7VAX - chains B and D of the 12 polymer chains in the assembly; structure by electron microscopy, 2.90 A resolution.

# Chain B
Molecule: V-type ATP synthase alpha chain
Organism: Thermus thermophilus HB8
Notes: EC 7.1.2.2
UniProt: Q56403 (VATA_THET8); residues 1-578 here = UniProt positions 1-578
Chain sequence (578 residues; numbered 1 to 578; the number before each row is that of its first residue):
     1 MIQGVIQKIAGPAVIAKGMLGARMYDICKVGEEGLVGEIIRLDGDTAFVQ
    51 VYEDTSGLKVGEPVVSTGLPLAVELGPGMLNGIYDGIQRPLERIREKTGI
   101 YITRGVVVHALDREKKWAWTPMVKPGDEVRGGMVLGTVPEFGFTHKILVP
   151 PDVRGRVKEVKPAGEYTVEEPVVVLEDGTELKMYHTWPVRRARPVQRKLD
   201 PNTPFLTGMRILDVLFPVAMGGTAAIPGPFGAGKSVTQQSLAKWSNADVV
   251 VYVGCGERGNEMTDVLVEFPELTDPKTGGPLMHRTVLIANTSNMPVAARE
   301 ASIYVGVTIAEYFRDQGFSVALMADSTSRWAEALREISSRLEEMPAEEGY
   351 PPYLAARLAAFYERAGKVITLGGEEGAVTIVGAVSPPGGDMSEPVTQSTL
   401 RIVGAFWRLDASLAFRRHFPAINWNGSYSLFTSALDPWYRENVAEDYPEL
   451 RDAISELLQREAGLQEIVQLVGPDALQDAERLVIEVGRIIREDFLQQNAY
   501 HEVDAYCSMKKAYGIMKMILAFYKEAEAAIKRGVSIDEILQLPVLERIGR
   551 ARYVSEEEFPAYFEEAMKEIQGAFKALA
Sequence notes: conflict A232 (Ser in Q56403), S235 (Thr in Q56403)
Residues lining bound ligands: ATP-gamma-S (AGS; phosphothiophosphoric acid-adenylate ester): P229, F230, G231, A232, G233, K234, S235, V236, E257, R258, E261, F419, P420, Q497, N498, A499, Y500

# Chain D
Molecule: V-type ATP synthase beta chain
Organism: Thermus thermophilus HB8
UniProt: Q56404 (VATB_THET8); numbering as in UniProt (aligned over 1-478)
Chain sequence (478 residues; each row starts with the number of its first residue):
     1 MDLLKKEYTGITYISGPLLFVENAKDLAYGAIVDIKDGTGRVRGGQVIEV
    51 SEEYAVIQVFEETTGLDLATTSVSLVEDVARLGVSKEMLGRRFNGIGKPI
   101 DGLPPITPEKRLPITGLPLNPVARRKPEQFIQTGISTIDVMNTLVRGQKL
   151 PIFSGSGLPANEIAAQIARQATVRPDLSGEGEKEEPFAVVFAAMGITQRE
   201 LSYFIQEFERTGALSRSVLFLNKADDPTIERILTPRMALTVAEYLAFEHD
   251 YHVLVILTDMTNYCEALREIGAAREEIPGRRGYPGYMYTDLATIYERAGV
   301 VEGKKGSVTQIPILSMPDDDRTHPIPDLTGYITEGQIQLSRELHRKGIYP
   351 PIDPLPSLSRLMNNGVGKGKTREDHKQVSDQLYSAYANGVDIRKLVAIIG
   401 EDALTENDRRYLQFADAFERFFINQGQQNRSIEESLQIAWALLSMLPQGE
   451 LKRISKDHIGKYYGQKLEEIWGAPQALD
Disordered / not traced: 1-4, 475-478

# Interface between chain B and chain D
Residue-residue contacts (90):
  Q7(B) - S51(D)
  Q7(B) - E52(D)  hydrogen bond (backbone-backbone)
  K8(B) - E49(D)  salt bridge
  K8(B) - V50(D)
  K8(B) - S51(D)
  I9(B) - Y29(D)  hydrophobic
  I9(B) - E49(D)
  I9(B) - V50(D)  hydrogen bond (backbone-backbone)
  G11(B) - Y29(D)
  K17(B) - E52(D)  salt bridge
  D54(B) - T115(D)
  T55(B) - Y29(D)
  S56(B) - Y29(D)
  G57(B) - A28(D)
  G57(B) - Y29(D)  hydrogen bond (backbone-backbone)
  G57(B) - D78(D)
  L58(B) - A28(D)
  L58(B) - Y29(D)  hydrogen bond (backbone-backbone)
  K59(B) - D26(D)
  K59(B) - A28(D)
  K59(B) - D78(D)  salt bridge
  V60(B) - V50(D)  hydrophobic
  L91(B) - N120(D)  hydrogen bond (backbone-side chain)
  L91(B) - P121(D)  hydrophobic
  L91(B) - V122(D)  hydrophobic
  I94(B) - N120(D)
  R95(B) - N120(D)
  R95(B) - V122(D)  hydrogen bond (side chain-backbone)
  R95(B) - A123(D)
  R95(B) - E302(D)  salt bridge
  I100(B) - L119(D)
  I100(B) - N120(D)  hydrogen bond (backbone-backbone)
  I100(B) - V301(D)  hydrophobic
  Y101(B) - L117(D)
  Y101(B) - P118(D)
  Y101(B) - L119(D)  hydrophobic
  Y101(B) - E243(D)  hydrogen bond
  Y101(B) - F247(D)
  I102(B) - L117(D)
  I102(B) - P118(D)  hydrogen bond (backbone-backbone)
  I102(B) - N120(D)
  T103(B) - L117(D)
  F230(B) - Y331(D)  hydrophobic
  F230(B) - R360(D)
  G231(B) - R360(D)
  G256(B) - Y288(D)
  R258(B) - E296(D)
  R258(B) - G330(D)  hydrogen bond (side chain-backbone)
  R258(B) - Y331(D)  hydrogen bond (side chain-backbone)
  R258(B) - I332(D)
  R258(B) - T333(D)  hydrogen bond (side chain-backbone)
  R258(B) - E334(D)
  R258(B) - R360(D)
  G259(B) - E296(D)  hydrogen bond (backbone-side chain)
  N260(B) - P127(D)
  N260(B) - G147(D)  hydrogen bond (side chain-backbone)
  N260(B) - K149(D)  hydrogen bond
  N260(B) - E334(D)
  N260(B) - L361(D)
  E261(B) - R360(D)  salt bridge
  T263(B) - R124(D)
  T263(B) - R125(D)
  T263(B) - K126(D)
  D264(B) - K126(D)
  L266(B) - P121(D)
  L266(B) - V122(D)  hydrophobic
  S292(B) - Y288(D)
  S292(B) - A292(D)
  S292(B) - E296(D)  hydrogen bond
  S292(B) - I332(D)
  N293(B) - P118(D)
  N293(B) - A292(D)
  N293(B) - T293(D)
  N293(B) - E296(D)
  M294(B) - P121(D)  hydrophobic
  R299(B) - Y288(D)
  R299(B) - T289(D)  hydrogen bond
  R329(B) - Y288(D)
  R329(B) - Y331(D)
  E332(B) - Y288(D)
  R335(B) - R280(D)
  E336(B) - G285(D)
  E336(B) - Y286(D)
  E336(B) - T289(D)  hydrogen bond
  S339(B) - G285(D)
  R340(B) - Y286(D)
  E342(B) - I277(D)
  E348(B) - R280(D)  salt bridge
  P387(B) - Y331(D)
  F415(B) - Y383(D)  hydrophobic
Also at the interface, not in a pair above, chain B (53 interface residues in all): A10, I83, E92, G99, E257, V267, E268, T291, V296, G349
Also at the interface, not in a pair above, chain D (48 interface residues in all): K25, I48, V79, G279, D327

# Overview
53 residues of chain B and 48 residues of chain D are in contact, with 18 hydrogen bonds and 6 salt bridges.
Polar contacts include K8(B)-E49(D), K17(B)-E52(D) and K59(B)-D78(D). Bound to chain B: ATP-gamma-S.
Chain B is V-type ATP synthase alpha chain and chain D is V-type ATP synthase beta chain, both from Thermus
thermophilus HB8; the structure, V1EG of V/A-ATPase from Thermus thermophilus at saturated ATP-gamma-S
condition, state1-2, was determined by electron microscopy, deposited together with 7VAI, 7VAJ, 7VAK, 7VAL,
7VAM, 7VAN and 11 further entries.
